9CI8 - chains A and e of the 12 polymer chains in the assembly; structure by electron microscopy, 3.01 A resolution.

[Chain A]
Name: UCHT1 Fab
Organism: Homo sapiens
Notes: antibody fragment or engineered binder
Chain sequence (214 residues; row label = number of the first residue in the row; X marks 5 residues of unknown identity (built as UNK)):
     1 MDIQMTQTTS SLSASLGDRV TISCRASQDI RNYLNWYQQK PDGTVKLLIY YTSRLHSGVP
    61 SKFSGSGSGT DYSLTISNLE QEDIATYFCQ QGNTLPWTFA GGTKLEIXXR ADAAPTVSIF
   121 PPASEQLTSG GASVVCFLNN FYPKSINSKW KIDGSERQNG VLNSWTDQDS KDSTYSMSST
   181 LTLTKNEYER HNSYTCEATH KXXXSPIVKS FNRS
Disordered / not traced: 1, 106-110, 202-204
Disulfides: C24-C89, C136-C196

[Chain e]
Name: T-cell surface glycoprotein CD3 epsilon chain
Organism: Homo sapiens
UniProtKB: P07766 (CD3E_HUMAN); residue numbers follow UniProt; this construct covers 33-156
Chain sequence (124 residues; row label = number of the first residue in the row):
    33 QTPYKVSISG TTVILTCPQY PGSEILWQHN DKNIGGDEDD KNIGSDEDHL SLKEFSELEQ
    93 SGYYVCYPRG SKPEDANFYL YLRARVCENC MEMDVMSVAT IVIVDICITG GLLLLVYYWS
   153 KNRK
Disordered / not traced: 155-156
Disulfides: C49-C98, C119-C122

[Chain A / chain e interface]
Pairs across the interface (9):
  R31(A) - D107(e)  salt bridge
  Y33(A) - K104(e)
  Y33(A) - E106(e)  hydrogen bond
  G92(A) - K104(e)  hydrogen bond (backbone-side chain)
  N93(A) - K104(e)  hydrogen bond (backbone-side chain)
  L95(A) - R101(e)
  L95(A) - G102(e)
  W97(A) - G102(e)
  W97(A) - K104(e)

[In short]
6 residues of chain A and 5 residues of chain e are in contact, with 3 hydrogen bonds and 1 salt bridge. Among
the polar pairs are R31(A)-D107(e), Y33(A)-E106(e) and G92(A)-K104(e).
Chain A is UCHT1 Fab and chain e is T-cell surface glycoprotein CD3 epsilon chain, both from Homo sapiens; the
structure, T cell receptor complex, was determined by electron microscopy (same publication as 9CIA).
